PDB entry 6O5M | X-ray diffraction, 2.30 A resolution | chains B and F of the 6 polymer chains in the assembly

Chain B:
Protein: Tubulin beta-2B chain
From: Sus scrofa
UniProt: A0A287AGU7 (A0A287AGU7_PIG); numbering as in UniProt (aligned over 1-445)
Amino-acid sequence (445 residues; numbered 1 to 445; the number before each row is that of its first residue):
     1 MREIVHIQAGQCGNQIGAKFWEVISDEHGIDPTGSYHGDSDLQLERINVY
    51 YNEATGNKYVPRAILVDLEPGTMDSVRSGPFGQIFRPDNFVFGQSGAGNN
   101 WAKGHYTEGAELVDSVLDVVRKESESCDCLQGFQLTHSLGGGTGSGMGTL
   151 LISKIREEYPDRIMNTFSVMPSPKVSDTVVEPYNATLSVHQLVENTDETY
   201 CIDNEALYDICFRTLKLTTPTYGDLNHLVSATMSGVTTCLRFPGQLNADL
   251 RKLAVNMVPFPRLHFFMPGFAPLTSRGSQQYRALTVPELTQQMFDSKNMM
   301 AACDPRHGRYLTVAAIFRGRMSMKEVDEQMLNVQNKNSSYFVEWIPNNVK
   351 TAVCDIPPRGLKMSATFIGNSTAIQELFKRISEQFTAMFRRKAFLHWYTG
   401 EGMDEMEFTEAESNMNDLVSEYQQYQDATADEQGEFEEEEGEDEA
Unresolved in the structure: 1, 429-445
Small-molecule neighbours:
  - G8K ([2-(1H-indol-4-yl)-1H-imidazol-4-yl](3,4,5-trimethoxyphenyl)methanone): Val-236, Cys-239, Leu-240, Leu-246, Ala-248, Asp-249, Lys-252, Leu-253, Asn-256, Met-257, Val-313, Ala-314, Ala-315, Ile-316, Asn-347, Asn-348, Val-349, Lys-350, Thr-351, Ala-352, Ile-368
  - GDP (guanosine-5'-diphosphate): Gly-10, Gln-11, Cys-12, Gln-15, Ile-16, Asp-67, Asn-99, Ser-138, Gly-140, Gly-141, Gly-142, Thr-143, Gly-144, Val-169, Pro-171, Val-175, Asp-177, Glu-181, Asn-204, Leu-207, Tyr-222, Leu-225, Asn-226

Chain F:
Protein: Tubulin Tyrosine Ligase
From: Gallus gallus
UniProt: E1BQ43 (E1BQ43_CHICK); residues 1-378 here = UniProt positions 1-378
Amino-acid sequence (384 residues; numbered 1 to 384; the number before each row is that of its first residue):
     1 MYTFVVRDENSSVYAEVSRLLLATGQWKRLRKDNPRFNLMLGERNRLPFG
    51 RLGHEPGLVQLVNYYRGADKLCRKASLVKLIKTSPELSESCTWFPESYVI
   101 YPTNLKTPVAPAQNGIRHLINNTRTDEREVFLAAYNRRREGREGNVWIAK
   151 SSAGAKGEGILISSEASELLDFIDEQGQVHVIQKYLEKPLLLEPGHRKFD
   201 IRSWVLVDHLYNIYLYREGVLRTSSEPYNSANFQDKTCHLTNHCIQKEYS
   251 KNYGRYEEGNEMFFEEFNQYLMDALNTTLENSILLQIKHIIRSCLMCIEP
   301 AISTKHLHYQSFQLFGFDFMVDEELKVWLIEVNGAPACAQKLYAELCQGI
   351 VDVAISSVFPLADTGQKTSQPTSIFIKLHHHHHH
Unresolved in the structure: 103-127, 143, 150-160, 169, 248-251, 362-372, 381-384
Construct notes: expression tag (379-384)
Bound ions: Mg2+: Glu-331 (together with AMP-PCP)
Small-molecule neighbours: AMP-PCP (ACP; phosphomethylphosphonic acid adenylate ester): Lys-74, Pro-95, Ile-148, Gln-183, Lys-184, Tyr-185, Leu-186, Lys-198, Asp-200, Arg-202, Arg-222, His-239, Leu-240, Thr-241, Asn-242, Asp-318, Met-320, Ile-330, Glu-331, Asn-333

Interface between chain B and chain F:
Pairs across the interface (5; chain B residue first):
  Leu-331(B) / Arg-36(F)
  Leu-331(B) / Pro-56(F)
  Asn-335(B) / Arg-36(F)  hydrogen bond
  Asn-335(B) / Leu-58(F)
  Ser-338(B) / Leu-30(F)
Also at the interface, not in a pair above, chain B (5 interface residues in all): Gln-334, Glu-343
Also at the interface, not in a pair above, chain F (7 interface residues in all): Asn-34, Pro-35, Gly-57

Overview:
5 residues of chain B and 7 residues of chain F are in contact; the contacts include 1 hydrogen bond. Its one
hydrogen-bonded contact is Asn-335(B)/Arg-36(F). Chain B binds GDP and compound G8K. Ligands of chain F:
AMP-PCP.
Here chain B is Tubulin beta-2B chain (Sus scrofa) and chain F is Tubulin Tyrosine Ligase (Gallus gallus).
Entry 6O5M (Tubulin-RB3_SLD-TTL in complex with compound 10bb) was determined by X-ray diffraction (same
publication as 6O5N and 6O61).
